8Z98 - chains B and D of the 4 polymer chains in the assembly; structure by electron microscopy, 2.52 A resolution.

[Chain B]
Protein: RNA-directed RNA polymerase catalytic subunit
From: Thogoto virus (isolate SiAr 126)
Notes: EC 2.7.7.48
UniProtKB: O41353 (RDRP_THOGV); numbering as in UniProt (aligned over 1-710)
Chain sequence (710 residues; each row starts with the number of its first residue):
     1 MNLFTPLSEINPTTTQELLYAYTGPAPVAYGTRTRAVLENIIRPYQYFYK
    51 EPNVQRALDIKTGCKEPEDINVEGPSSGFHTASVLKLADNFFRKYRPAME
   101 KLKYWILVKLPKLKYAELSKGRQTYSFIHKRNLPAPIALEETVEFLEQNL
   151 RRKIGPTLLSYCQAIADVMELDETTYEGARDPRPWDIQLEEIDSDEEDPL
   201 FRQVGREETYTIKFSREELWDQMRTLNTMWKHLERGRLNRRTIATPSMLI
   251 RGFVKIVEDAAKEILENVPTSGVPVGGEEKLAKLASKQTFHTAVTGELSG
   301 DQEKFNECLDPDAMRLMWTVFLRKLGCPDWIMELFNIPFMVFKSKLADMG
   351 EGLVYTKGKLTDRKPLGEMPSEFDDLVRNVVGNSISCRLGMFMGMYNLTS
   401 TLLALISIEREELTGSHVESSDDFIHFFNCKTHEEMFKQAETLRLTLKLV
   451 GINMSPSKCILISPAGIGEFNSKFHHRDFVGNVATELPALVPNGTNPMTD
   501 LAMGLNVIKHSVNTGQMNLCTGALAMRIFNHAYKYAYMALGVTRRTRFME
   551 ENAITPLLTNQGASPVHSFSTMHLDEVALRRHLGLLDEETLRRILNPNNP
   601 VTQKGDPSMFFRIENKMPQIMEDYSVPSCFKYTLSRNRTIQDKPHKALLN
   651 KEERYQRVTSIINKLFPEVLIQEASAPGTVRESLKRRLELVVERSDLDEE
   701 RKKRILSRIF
Unresolved in the structure: 178-208, 275-278, 603-621, 636-644
Sequence notes: conflict Leu7 (Arg in O41353), Trp230 (Cys in O41353)

[Chain D]
Molecule: 9-nt RNA strand
Sequence (9 nucleotides; row label = number of the first residue in the row):
     2 GCAAAAACA
Covalently attached groups: compound V9G linked to G2

[Interface between chain B and chain D]
Residue-residue contacts - 13 pairs, chain B then chain D:
  Tyr30(B) with A4(D), sugar contact; A5(D), sugar contact; A7(D), sugar contact; A8(D), base contact
  Gly31(B) with A7(D), phosphate contact; A8(D), phosphate contact
  Thr32(B) with A7(D), phosphate contact; A8(D), phosphate contact
  Arg35(B) with A6(D), hydrogen bond to the sugar; A7(D), salt bridge to the phosphate
  Val354(B) with A7(D), phosphate contact; A8(D), phosphate contact
  Arg363(B) with A8(D), salt bridge to the phosphate
Also at the interface, not in a pair above, chain B (7 interface residues in all): Arg240

[Overview]
The interface between chain B and chain D involves 7 residues on one side and 5 on the other, with 1 hydrogen
bond and 2 salt bridges. Among the polar pairs are Arg35(B)-A6(D), Arg35(B)-A7(D) and Arg363(B)-A8(D).
Compound V9G is covalently linked to G2(D).
Here chain B is RNA-directed RNA polymerase catalytic subunit (Thogoto virus (isolate SiAr 126)) and chain D
is a 9-nt RNA strand. Entry 8Z98 (Cryo-EM structure of Thogoto virus polymerase in a transcription reception
conformation) was determined by electron microscopy, deposited together with 8Z85, 8Z8J, 8Z8N, 8Z8X, 8Z90,
8Z97 and 3 further entries.
